PDB entry 2BGM | X-ray diffraction, 2.00 A resolution | chain A

# Chain A
Molecule: Rhizome secoisolariciresinol dehydrogenase
Organism: Podophyllum peltatum
Reference sequence: Q94KL8 (Q94KL8); numbering as in UniProt (aligned over 1-278)
Sequence (278 residues; each row starts with the number of its first residue):
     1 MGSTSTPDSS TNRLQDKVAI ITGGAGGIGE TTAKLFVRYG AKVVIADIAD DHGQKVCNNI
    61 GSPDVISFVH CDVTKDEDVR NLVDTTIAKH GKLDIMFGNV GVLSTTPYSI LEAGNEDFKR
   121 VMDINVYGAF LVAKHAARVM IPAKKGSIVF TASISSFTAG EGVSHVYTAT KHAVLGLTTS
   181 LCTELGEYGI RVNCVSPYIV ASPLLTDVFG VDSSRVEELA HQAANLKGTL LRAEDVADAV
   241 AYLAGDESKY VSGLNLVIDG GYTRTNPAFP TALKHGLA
Disordered / not traced: 1-10, 278
Residues lining bound ligands:
  - matairesinol (MAX): Leu103, Ser104, Ser153, Ile154, Gly162, Val163, Ser164, Tyr167, Pro197, Tyr198, Ile199, Tyr262, Phe269
  - NAJ (nicotinamide-adenine-dinucleotide (acidic form)): Gly23, Ala25, Gly26, Gly27, Ile28, Gly29, Asp47, Ile48, Ala49, Cys71, Asp72, Val73, Thr74, Asn99, Val100, Gly101, Val102, Ile124, Thr151, Ala152, Ser153, Tyr167, Lys171, Pro197, Tyr198, Ile199, Val200, Pro203
What the authors report for this chain:
  - catalytic residues: Ser153, Tyr167, Lys171
  - binding site for matairesinol: Ser104, Ile154, Ser164, Pro197
  - conformationally variable residues (loop rearrangement): Ala201 to Gln222, Leu273 to Leu277

# In short
Chain A binds compound NAJ and matairesinol. The paper reports catalytic residues Ser153, Tyr167 and Lys171; a
binding site for matairesinol at Ser104, Ile154 and Ser164 among others.
Chain A is Rhizome secoisolariciresinol dehydrogenase (Podophyllum peltatum); the structure, X-Ray structure
of ternary-Secoisolariciresinol Dehydrogenase, was determined by X-ray diffraction, deposited together with
2BGK and 2BGL.
